4WRT - chains A and C of the 5 polymer chains in the assembly; structure by X-ray diffraction, 2.70 A resolution.

[Chain A]
Protein: PA
Organism: Influenza B virus
Reference sequence: Q5V8Z9 (Q5V8Z9_9INFB); residue numbers follow UniProt; this construct covers 1-726
Chain sequence (751 residues; row label = number of the first residue in the row; numbers below 1 keep their minus sign (Gly-13 is residue -13)):
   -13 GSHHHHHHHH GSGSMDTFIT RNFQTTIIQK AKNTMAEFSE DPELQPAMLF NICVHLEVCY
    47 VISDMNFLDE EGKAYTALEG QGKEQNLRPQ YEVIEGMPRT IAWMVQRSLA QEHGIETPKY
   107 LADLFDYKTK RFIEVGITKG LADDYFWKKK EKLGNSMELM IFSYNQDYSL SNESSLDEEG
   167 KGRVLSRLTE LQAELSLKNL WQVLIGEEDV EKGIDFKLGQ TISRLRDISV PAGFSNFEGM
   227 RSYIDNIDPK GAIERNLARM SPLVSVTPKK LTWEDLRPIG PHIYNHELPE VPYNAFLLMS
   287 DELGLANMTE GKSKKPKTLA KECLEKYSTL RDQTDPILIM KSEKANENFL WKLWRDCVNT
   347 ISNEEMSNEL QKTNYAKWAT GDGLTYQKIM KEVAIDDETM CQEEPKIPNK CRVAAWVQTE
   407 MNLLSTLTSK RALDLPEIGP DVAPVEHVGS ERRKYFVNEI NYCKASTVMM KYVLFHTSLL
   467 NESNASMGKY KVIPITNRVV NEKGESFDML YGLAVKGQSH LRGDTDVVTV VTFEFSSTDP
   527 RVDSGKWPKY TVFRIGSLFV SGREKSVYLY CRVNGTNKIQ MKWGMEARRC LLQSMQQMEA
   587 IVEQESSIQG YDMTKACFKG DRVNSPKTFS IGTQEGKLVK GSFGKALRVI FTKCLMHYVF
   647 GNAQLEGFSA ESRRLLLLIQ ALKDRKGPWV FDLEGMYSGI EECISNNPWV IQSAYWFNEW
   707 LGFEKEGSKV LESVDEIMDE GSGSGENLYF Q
Unresolved in the structure: -13 to -1, 64-71, 717-737
Sequence notes: expression tag (-13 to 0, 727-737)

[Chain C]
Protein: PB2
Organism: Influenza B virus
Reference sequence: Q5V8X3 (Q5V8X3_9INFB); residue numbers follow UniProt; this construct covers 1-770
Chain sequence (798 residues; numbered -8 to 789; the number before each row is that of its first residue; numbers below 1 keep their minus sign (Gly-8 is residue -8)):
    -8 GSGSGSGSGM TLAKIELLKQ LLRDNEAKTV LKQTTVDQYN IIRKFNTSRI EKNPSLRMKW
    52 AMCSNFPLAL TKGDMANRIP LEYKGIQLKT NAEDIGTKGQ MCSIAAVTWW NTYGPIGDTE
   112 GFERVYESFF LRKMRLDNAT WGRITFGPVE RVRKRVLLNP LTKEMPPDEA SNVIMEILFP
   172 KEAGIPREST WIHRELIKEK REKLKGTMIT PIVLAYMLER ELVARRRFLP VAGATSAEFI
   232 EMLHCLQGEN WRQIYHPGGN KLTESRSQSM IVACRKIIRR SIVASNPLEL AVEIANKTVI
   292 DTEPLKSCLA AIDGGDVACD IIRAALGLKI RQRQRFGRLE LKRISGRGFK NDEEILIGNG
   352 TIQKIGIWDG EEEFHVRCGE CRGILKKSKM KLEKLLINSA KKEDMRDLII LCMVFSQDTR
   412 MFQGVRGEIN FLNRAGQLLS PMYQLQRYFL NRSNDLFDQW GYEESPKASE LHGINESMNA
   472 SDYTLKGVVV TRNVIDDFSS TETEKVSITK NLSLIKRTGE VIMGANDVSE LESQAQLMIT
   532 YDTPKMWEMG TTKELVQNTY QWVLKNLVTL KAQFLLGKED MFQWDAFEAF ESIIPQKMAG
   592 QYSGFARAVL KQMRDQEVMK TDQFIKLLPF CFSPPKLRSN GEPYQFLKLV LKGGGENFIE
   652 VRKGSPLFSY NPQTEVLTIC GRMMSLKGKI EDEERNRSMG NAVLAGFLVS GKYDPDLGDF
   712 KTIEELEKLK PGEKANILLY QGKPVKVVKR KRYSALSNDI SQGIKRQRMT VESMGWALSG
   772 WSHPQFEKGS GSENLYFQ
Unresolved in the structure: -8 to -1, 250-789
Sequence notes: expression tag (-8 to 0, 771-789)

[How chain A and chain C interact]
Residue-residue contacts - 51 pairs, chain A then chain C:
  Trp89(A) - Gly175(C)
  Trp89(A) - Ile176(C)  hydrophobic
  Trp89(A) - Pro177(C)
  Met90(A) - Lys172(C)
  Arg93(A) - Glu167(C)  salt bridge
  Arg93(A) - Pro171(C)  hydrogen bond (side chain-backbone)
  Arg93(A) - Ala174(C)
  Arg93(A) - Gly175(C)  hydrogen bond (side chain-backbone)
  Arg93(A) - Pro177(C)
  Ser94(A) - Lys172(C)
  Gln97(A) - Pro171(C)
  Gln97(A) - Lys172(C)
  Lys105(A) - Ile176(C)
  Ala429(A) - Trp132(C)  hydrophobic
  Pro430(A) - Trp132(C)
  Pro430(A) - Gly133(C)
  Pro430(A) - Ile135(C)  hydrophobic
  Pro430(A) - Gln244(C)
  Val431(A) - Ile135(C)  hydrophobic
  Val431(A) - Cys236(C)
  Val431(A) - Trp242(C)  hydrophobic
  Val431(A) - Gln244(C)  hydrogen bond (backbone-side chain)
  Arg438(A) - Phe137(C)
  Leu466(A) - Lys50(C)
  Leu466(A) - Trp51(C)  hydrophobic
  Asn467(A) - Cys54(C)  hydrogen bond
  Ser469(A) - Trp51(C)
  Asn470(A) - Trp51(C)  hydrogen bond (side chain-backbone)
  Asn470(A) - Cys54(C)
  Ala471(A) - Cys54(C)
  Met473(A) - Trp51(C)  hydrophobic
  Leu507(A) - Trp51(C)
  Asp510(A) - Leu47(C)
  Asp510(A) - Arg48(C)  salt bridge
  Lys564(A) - Leu47(C)
  Lys564(A) - Arg48(C)
  Lys564(A) - Trp51(C)
  Lys568(A) - Ser46(C)  hydrogen bond
  Lys568(A) - Leu47(C)
  Met571(A) - Lys50(C)
  Glu572(A) - Lys50(C)  salt bridge
  Glu589(A) - Asn241(C)
  Glu589(A) - Trp242(C)  hydrogen bond
  Gln590(A) - Asn241(C)
  Ser592(A) - Phe137(C)
  Ser593(A) - Gly138(C)
  Ser593(A) - Pro139(C)
  Ser593(A) - Asn241(C)  hydrogen bond
  Gly596(A) - Phe137(C)
  Tyr597(A) - Phe137(C)  hydrophobic
  Asp598(A) - Phe137(C)
Other interface residues (no listed pair), chain A (34 interface residues in all): Thr103, Pro104, Val428, Val434, Ile565
Other interface residues (no listed pair), chain C (24 interface residues in all): Ser55

[Summary]
Chain A and chain C form an interface of 34 and 24 residues respectively, with 8 hydrogen bonds and 3 salt
bridges. Polar pairs include Arg93(A)-Glu167(C), Asp510(A)-Arg48(C) and Glu572(A)-Lys50(C).
Chain A is PA and chain C is PB2, both from Influenza B virus; the structure, Crystal structure of Influenza B
polymerase with bound vRNA promoter (form FluB2), was determined by X-ray diffraction, deposited together with
4WSA.
